PDB entry 8ESQ | electron microscopy, 2.80 A resolution | chains 1 and B of the 58 polymer chains in the assembly

Chain 1:
Molecule: 3497-nt RNA strand
From: Schizosaccharomyces pombe
Sequence (3497 nucleotides; each row starts with the number of its first residue):
     1 AUUUGACCUC AAAUCAGGUA GGACUACGCG CUGAACUUAA GCAUAUCAAU AAGCGCAGGA
    61 AAAGAAAAUA ACCAUGAUUC CCUCAGUAAC GGCGAGUGAA GCGGGAAAAG CUCAAAUUUG
   121 AAAUCUGGCA ACAUUUCUUU UGUUGUCCGA GUUGUAAUUU CAAGAAGCUG CUUUGAGUGU
   181 AGACGAUCGG UCUAAGUUCC UUGGAACAGG ACGUCAGAGA GGGUGAGAAC CCCGUCUUUG
   241 GUCGAUUGGA UAUGCCAUAU AAAGCGCUUU CGAAGAGUCG AGUUGUUUGG GAAUGCAGCU
   301 CUAAAUGGGU GGUAAAUUUC AUCUAAAGCU AAAUAUUGGC GAGAGACCGA UAGCGAACAA
   361 GUAGAGUGAU CGAAAGAUGA AAAGAACUUU GAAAAGAGAG UUAAAUAGUA CGUGAAAUUG
   421 CUGAAAGGGA AGCAUUGGAA AUCAGUCUUA CCUGGGUGAG AUCAGUAGUC UCUUCGCGAG
   481 ACUAUGCACU CUGAACCUGU GGUAGGUCAG CAUCAGUUUU CGGGGGCGGA AAAAGAAUAA
   541 GGGAAGGUGG CUUUCCGGGU UCUGCCUGGG GAGUGUUUAU AGCCCUUGUU GUAAUACGUC
   601 CACUGGGGAC UGAGGACUGC GGCUUCGUGC CAAGGAUGCU GACAUAAUGG UUUUCAAUGG
   661 CCCGUCUUGA AACACGGACC AAGGAGUCUA GCAUCUAUGC GAGUGUUUGG GUGAUGAAAA
   721 CCCAUCCGCG AAAUGAAAGU GAAUGCAGGU GGGAACGCCC UUGUGGCGUG CACCAUCGAC
   781 CGACCCGGAA GUUUGUCAAU GGAAGGGUUU GAGUAAGAGC AUAGCUGUUG GGACCCGAAA
   841 GAUGGUGAAC UAUGCCUGAA UAGGGUGAAG CCAGAGGAAA CUCUGGUGGA GGCUCGUAGA
   901 GAUUCUGACG UGCAAAUCGA UCUUCAAAUU UGGGUAUAGG GGCGAAAGAC UAAUCGAACC
   961 AUCUAGUAGC UGGUUCCUGC CGAAGUUUCC CUCAGGAUAG CAGAAACUCA GAUCAGUUUU
  1021 AUGAGGUAAA GCGAAUGAUU AGAGGUCUUG GGGAAGGAAU UUCCUCAACC UAUUCUCAAA
  1081 CUUUAAAUAU GUAAGACGCC CUUGUCGCUU AAUUGGACGU GGGCCAUCGA AUGAGAGUUU
  1141 CUAGUGGGCC AUUUUUGGUA AGCAGAACUG GCGAUGCGGG AUGAACCGAA CGUGAGGUUA
  1201 AGGUGCCGGA AUGUACGCUC AUCAGACACC AGAAAAGGUG UUAGUUCAUC UAGACAGCAG
  1261 GACGGUGGCC AUGGAAGUCG GAAUCCGCUA AGGAGUGUGU AACAACUCAC CUGCCGAAUG
  1321 AACUAGCCCU GAAAAUGGAU GGCGCUUAAG CGUACUACCC AUACCUCACC GUCUGGGUUA
  1381 GCUUUGAGAA GCUCAGACGA GUAGGCAGGC GUGGAGGUUU GUGACGAAGC CUUGGGCGUG
  1441 AGCCUGGGUC GAACAGCCUC UAGUGCAGAU CUUGGUGGAA GUAGCAAAUA UUCAAAUGAG
  1501 AACUUUGAAG ACUGAAGUGG GGAAAGGUUC CAUGUGAACA GCAGUUGGAC AUGGGUUAGU
  1561 CGAUCCUAAG AGAUAGGGAA GCUCCGUAUG AAAGUUGCAC GAUUUUUCGU GCCUCCUAUC
  1621 GAAAGGGAAU CCGGUUAAUA UUCCGGAACC AGAAGGUGGA AUCAACACGG CAACGUAAAU
  1681 GAAGUUGGAG ACGUCGGCGG GAGCCCUGGG AAGAGUUCUC UUUUCUUUUU AACAAACCAU
  1741 UGAACCACCC UGAAAUCGGU UUAUCCGGAG CUAGGGUAUG GUGUUUGGAA GAGUUCAGCG
  1801 CCUCAUGCUG AAUCCGGUGC GCUCUCGACG GCCCUUGAAA AUCCAACGGA AGAAUGGACC
  1861 UUCGGGUCCU UGUUUUCACA UCUGGUCGUA CUCAUAACCG CAGCAGGUCU CCAAGGUGAA
  1921 CAGCCUCUAG UUGAUAGAAC AAUGUAGAUA AGGGAAGUCG GCAAAAUGGA UCCGUAACUU
  1981 CGGGAUAAGG AUUGGCUCUA AGGGUUGGGU ACGUUGGGCC UUGGAACCUG AACGGUUGCU
  2041 GGACUGAGCG UGGACCGAUG UCUUUUCUCG CCUUUCGGGG UGAGAAGGGA UGUUGGACCU
  2101 GCUUGGACCU UGGCGGCCGG GAAGUCCUUG GUCGGGCUUU UCUCCUUCUC GGGGAUUAUG
  2161 CUCUUACUGG CGUACGUUUA ACAACCAACU UAGAACUGGU ACGGACAAGG GGAAUCUGAC
  2221 UGUCUAAUUA AAACAUAGCA UUGCGAUGGC CAGAAAGUGG UGUUGACGCA AUGUGAUUUC
  2281 UGCCCAGUGC UCUGAAUGUC AAAGUGAAGA AAUUCAACCA AGCGCGGGUA AACGGCGGGA
  2341 GUAACUAUGA CUCUCUUAAG GUAGCCAAAU GCCUCGUCAU CUAACUAGUG ACGCGCAUGA
  2401 AUGGAUUAAC GAGAUUCCCA CUGUCCCUAU CUACUAUCUA GCGAAACCAC AGCCUGGGGA
  2461 ACGGGCCAGG CAAAAUCAGC GGGGAAAGAA GACCCUGUUG AGCUUGACUC UAGUUUGACA
  2521 UUGUGAAGAG ACAUAGAGGG UGUAGGAUAA GUGGGAGUAU GUUUCGGCAU ACGCCGGUGA
  2581 AAUACCACUA CCUUUAUCGU UUCUUUACUU AAUCAAUGAA GCGGAAUUGG GAUUUAUUUC
  2641 CCAUAUUCUA GCGUUAAAGU UUCUUCGCGA ACUGAUCCGC GUUGAUGACA UUGUCAGGUG
  2701 GGGAGUUUGG CUGGGGCGGC ACAUCUGUUA AAAGAUAACG CAGGUGUCCU AAGGGGGACU
  2761 CAUCGAGAAC AGAAAUCUCG AGUAGAAUAA AAGGGUAAAA GUCCCCUUGA UUUUGAUUUU
  2821 CAGUGUGAAU ACAAACCAUG AAAGUGUGGC CUAUCGAUCC UUUGUUCCCU CGAAAUUUGA
  2881 GGACAGAGGU GCCAGAAAAG UUACCACAGG GAUAACUGGC UUGUGGCAGC CAAGCGUUCA
  2941 UAGCGACGUU GCUUUUUGAU UCUUCGAUGU CGGCUCUUCC UAUCAUACCG AAGCAGAAUU
  3001 CGGUAAGCGU UGGAUUGUUC ACCCACUAAU AGGGAACGUG AGCUGGGUUU AGACCGUCGU
  3061 GAGACAGGUU AGUUUUACCC UACUGAUGAA GUGUCGUCGC AAUGGUAAUU CAACUUAGUA
  3121 CGAGAGGAAC CGUUGAUUCA GAUCAUUGGU AUUUGCGGCU GCCUGACAAG GCAAUGCCGC
  3181 GGAGCUAUCA UCUGCCGGAU AACGGCUGAA CGCCUCUAAG CCAGAAUCCG UGCCAGAAAG
  3241 CGACGAUUUU UUGGUCCGCA UGAUUUAUAU GUAUAAAAAU AGAGGUAGGA CUUGUUCCUA
  3301 CUCUCCUGUA UCGUAGAAGA UGGGCGAUGG UUGAUGAAAC GGAAGUGUUU UAUUGACUUG
  3361 UCCAUGAAAU UCCAUUGAAA UCUUGUGCGG AAUCGAAUCC AUUGCAUACG ACUUUAAUGU
  3421 GGAACGGGGU AUUGUAAGCA GUAGAGUAGC CUUGUUGUUA CGAUCUGCUG AGAUUAAGCC
  3481 UUUGUUCCCA AGAUUUG
Not modelled in the structure: 1-2, 37-47, 92-95, 288-293, 313-318, 446-505, 552-573, 625-627, 736-738, 783-812, 897-928, 991-994, 1026-1087, 1095-1129, 1228-1231, 1486-1489, 1595-1596, 1615-1617, 1740-1745, 1801-1804, 1853-1869, 1894-1908, 1918-1922, 1968-2209, 2215-2414, 2483-2492, 2522-2690, 2708-2896, 2914-2919, 2936-2942, 2954-2969, 3015-3021, 3047-3051, 3066, 3074-3078, 3249-3268, 3290-3297, 3376-3394, 3442-3464
Differences from the reference sequence: conflict C1746 (U7796 in 157310483)

Chain B:
Name: 60S ribosomal protein L3-A
From: Schizosaccharomyces pombe
UniProt: P40372 (RL3A_SCHPO); residue numbers follow UniProt; this construct covers 1-388
Amino-acid sequence (388 residues; row label = number of the first residue in the row):
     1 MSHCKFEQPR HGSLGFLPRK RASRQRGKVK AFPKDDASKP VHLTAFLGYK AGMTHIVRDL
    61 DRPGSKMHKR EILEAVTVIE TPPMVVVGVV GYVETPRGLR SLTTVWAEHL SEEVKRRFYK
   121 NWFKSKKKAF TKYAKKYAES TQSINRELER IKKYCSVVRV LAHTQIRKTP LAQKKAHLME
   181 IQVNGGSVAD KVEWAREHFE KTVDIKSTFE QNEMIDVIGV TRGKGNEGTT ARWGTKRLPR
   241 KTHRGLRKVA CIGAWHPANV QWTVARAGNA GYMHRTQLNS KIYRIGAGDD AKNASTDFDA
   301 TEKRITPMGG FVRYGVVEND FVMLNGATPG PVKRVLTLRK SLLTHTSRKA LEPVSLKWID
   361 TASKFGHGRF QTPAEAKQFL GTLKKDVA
Not modelled in the structure: 1-10, 229-264, 386-388

How chain 1 and chain B interact:
Contacting residue pairs (239; chain 1 residue first):
  A1941(1) - Asn226(B)  hydrogen bond to the sugar
  A1942(1) - Asn226(B)  sugar contact
  A1942(1) - Gly228(B)  sugar contact
  G2479(1) - Arg266(B)  base contact
  C2480(1) - Arg266(B)  hydrogen bond to the sugar
  U2978(1) - His11(B)  salt bridge to the phosphate
  U3084(1) - Arg266(B)  sugar contact
  U3084(1) - Ala267(B)  hydrogen bond to the sugar
  U3084(1) - Gly268(B)  sugar contact
  G3085(1) - Leu17(B)  phosphate contact
  G3085(1) - Pro18(B)  phosphate contact
  G3085(1) - Arg19(B)  phosphate contact
  G3085(1) - Lys20(B)  phosphate contact
  G3085(1) - Asn269(B)  hydrogen bond to the sugar
  A3086(1) - Lys20(B)  phosphate contact
  A3086(1) - Arg21(B)  hydrogen bond to the phosphate
  U3087(1) - Arg21(B)  salt bridge to the phosphate
  G3096(1) - Phe118(B)  hydrogen bond to the sugar
  G3096(1) - Lys120(B)  phosphate contact
  U3097(1) - Arg117(B)  sugar contact
  U3097(1) - Phe118(B)  sugar contact
  U3097(1) - Lys120(B)  salt bridge to the phosphate
  C3098(1) - Arg26(B)  salt bridge to the phosphate
  C3098(1) - Leu161(B)  sugar contact
  C3098(1) - Leu178(B)  sugar contact
  C3098(1) - Met179(B)  phosphate contact
  C3098(1) - Glu180(B)  hydrogen bond to the sugar
  G3099(1) - Arg26(B)  salt bridge to the phosphate
  G3099(1) - Tyr92(B)  hydrogen bond to the sugar
  G3099(1) - Arg159(B)  hydrogen bond to the phosphate
  G3099(1) - Met179(B)  phosphate contact
  G3099(1) - Glu180(B)  phosphate contact
  C3100(1) - Lys28(B)  salt bridge to the phosphate
  C3100(1) - Leu99(B)  hydrogen bond to the sugar
  C3100(1) - Arg159(B)  salt bridge to the phosphate
  A3101(1) - Arg97(B)  sugar contact
  A3101(1) - Gly98(B)  sugar contact
  A3101(1) - Leu99(B)  hydrogen bond to the phosphate
  G3105(1) - Leu14(B)  hydrogen bond to the sugar
  G3105(1) - Gly15(B)  hydrogen bond to the base
  U3106(1) - Leu14(B)  sugar contact
  U3106(1) - Gly15(B)  sugar contact
  A3107(1) - Ser13(B)  hydrogen bond to the base
  G3132(1) - Arg348(B)  hydrogen bond to the phosphate
  U3133(1) - Pro63(B)  hydrogen bond to the sugar
  U3133(1) - Gly64(B)  sugar contact
  U3133(1) - Arg348(B)  salt bridge to the phosphate
  U3134(1) - Arg62(B)  phosphate contact
  U3134(1) - Pro63(B)  sugar contact
  U3134(1) - Gly64(B)  sugar contact
  U3134(1) - Ser65(B)  hydrogen bond to the phosphate
  U3134(1) - Lys66(B)  sugar contact
  U3134(1) - Arg348(B)  phosphate contact
  G3135(1) - Arg62(B)  salt bridge to the phosphate
  G3135(1) - Ser65(B)  hydrogen bond to the phosphate
  A3140(1) - His11(B)  phosphate contact
  A3140(1) - Gly12(B)  phosphate contact
  A3140(1) - Ser13(B)  hydrogen bond to the phosphate
  G3141(1) - Gly12(B)  phosphate contact
  G3141(1) - Ser13(B)  phosphate contact
  G3141(1) - Phe16(B)  sugar contact
  G3141(1) - Arg275(B)  hydrogen bond to the phosphate
  G3141(1) - Gln277(B)  hydrogen bond to the base
  A3142(1) - Thr221(B)  phosphate contact
  A3142(1) - Met273(B)  phosphate contact
  A3142(1) - Arg275(B)  salt bridge to the phosphate
  A3142(1) - Pro329(B)  sugar contact
  U3143(1) - Lys50(B)  hydrogen bond to the phosphate
  U3143(1) - Met53(B)  sugar contact
  U3143(1) - Thr221(B)  phosphate contact
  U3143(1) - Arg222(B)  hydrogen bond to the phosphate
  U3143(1) - Ala327(B)  sugar contact
  U3143(1) - Thr328(B)  sugar contact
  U3143(1) - Gly330(B)  hydrogen bond to the phosphate
  C3144(1) - Lys50(B)  salt bridge to the phosphate
  C3144(1) - Met53(B)  sugar contact
  C3144(1) - Arg222(B)  salt bridge to the phosphate
  C3144(1) - Pro331(B)  phosphate contact
  A3145(1) - Met53(B)  sugar contact
  A3145(1) - Thr54(B)  sugar contact
  A3145(1) - His55(B)  hydrogen bond to the sugar
  A3145(1) - Ala75(B)  base contact
  A3145(1) - Lys364(B)  phosphate contact
  U3146(1) - His55(B)  sugar contact
  U3146(1) - Lys364(B)  phosphate contact
  G3182(1) - Phe365(B)  sugar contact
  G3182(1) - Gly366(B)  hydrogen bond to the phosphate
  G3182(1) - His367(B)  salt bridge to the phosphate
  A3183(1) - Arg313(B)  phosphate contact
  A3183(1) - Lys364(B)  phosphate contact
  A3183(1) - Phe365(B)  phosphate contact
  A3183(1) - Gly366(B)  hydrogen bond to the phosphate
  G3184(1) - Arg313(B)  salt bridge to the phosphate
  C3185(1) - Arg222(B)  salt bridge to the phosphate
  U3186(1) - Arg222(B)  salt bridge to the phosphate
  U3186(1) - Lys224(B)  salt bridge to the phosphate
  C3192(1) - Asn325(B)  sugar contact
  C3192(1) - Gly326(B)  sugar contact
  C3192(1) - Ala327(B)  sugar contact
  U3193(1) - Gln277(B)  sugar contact
  U3193(1) - Leu278(B)  hydrogen bond to the sugar
  U3193(1) - Asn279(B)  sugar contact
  U3193(1) - Lys349(B)  salt bridge to the phosphate
  G3194(1) - Asn279(B)  hydrogen bond to the phosphate
  C3195(1) - Leu278(B)  base contact
  C3195(1) - Leu343(B)  base contact
  C3196(1) - Leu343(B)  sugar contact
  G3232(1) - Ala31(B)  sugar contact
  G3232(1) - Arg339(B)  phosphate contact
  G3232(1) - Leu342(B)  phosphate contact
  C3233(1) - Phe16(B)  sugar contact
  C3233(1) - Ala31(B)  phosphate contact
  C3233(1) - Thr276(B)  phosphate contact
  C3233(1) - Arg339(B)  salt bridge to the phosphate
  C3234(1) - Gly15(B)  sugar contact
  C3234(1) - Phe16(B)  sugar contact
  C3234(1) - Pro18(B)  sugar contact
  C3234(1) - Lys30(B)  salt bridge to the phosphate
  C3234(1) - His274(B)  salt bridge to the phosphate
  C3234(1) - Arg275(B)  phosphate contact
  C3234(1) - Thr276(B)  hydrogen bond to the phosphate
  A3235(1) - Pro18(B)  sugar contact
  A3235(1) - Lys20(B)  hydrogen bond to the phosphate
  A3235(1) - Arg24(B)  salt bridge to the phosphate
  A3235(1) - Lys30(B)  salt bridge to the phosphate
  A3235(1) - His274(B)  phosphate contact
  G3236(1) - Lys20(B)  salt bridge to the phosphate
  G3236(1) - Ser23(B)  hydrogen bond to the phosphate
  G3242(1) - Arg100(B)  sugar contact
  G3242(1) - Ser101(B)  hydrogen bond to the sugar
  A3243(1) - Arg100(B)  salt bridge to the phosphate
  A3243(1) - Ser101(B)  hydrogen bond to the sugar
  A3243(1) - Leu102(B)  sugar contact
  A3243(1) - Thr103(B)  sugar contact
  A3243(1) - Thr104(B)  hydrogen bond to the sugar
  C3244(1) - Thr104(B)  sugar contact
  C3244(1) - Trp106(B)  hydrogen bond to the sugar
  G3245(1) - Ala129(B)  sugar contact
  G3245(1) - Phe130(B)  hydrogen bond to the sugar
  G3245(1) - Tyr133(B)  phosphate contact
  A3246(1) - Lys128(B)  sugar contact
  A3246(1) - Phe130(B)  phosphate contact
  A3246(1) - Thr131(B)  phosphate contact
  A3246(1) - Lys132(B)  hydrogen bond to the phosphate
  A3246(1) - Tyr133(B)  hydrogen bond to the phosphate
  U3247(1) - Lys128(B)  phosphate contact
  U3247(1) - Lys132(B)  salt bridge to the phosphate
  G3341(1) - Lys153(B)  salt bridge to the phosphate
  G3341(1) - Tyr154(B)  phosphate contact
  G3342(1) - Val93(B)  sugar contact
  G3342(1) - Arg100(B)  base contact
  G3342(1) - Leu102(B)  base contact
  G3342(1) - Arg150(B)  base contact
  G3342(1) - Tyr154(B)  hydrogen bond to the phosphate
  A3343(1) - Val93(B)  phosphate contact
  A3343(1) - Glu94(B)  sugar contact
  A3343(1) - Thr95(B)  sugar contact
  A3343(1) - Pro96(B)  base contact
  A3344(1) - Thr95(B)  phosphate contact
  A3344(1) - Arg97(B)  salt bridge to the phosphate
  A3344(1) - Arg100(B)  salt bridge to the phosphate
  G3345(1) - Arg150(B)  hydrogen bond to the base
  G3395(1) - Lys126(B)  salt bridge to the phosphate
  G3395(1) - Lys128(B)  phosphate contact
  A3396(1) - Tyr119(B)  hydrogen bond to the phosphate
  A3396(1) - Ser125(B)  phosphate contact
  A3396(1) - Lys126(B)  hydrogen bond to the phosphate
  A3396(1) - Lys127(B)  phosphate contact
  A3396(1) - Lys128(B)  phosphate contact
  A3397(1) - Tyr119(B)  phosphate contact
  A3397(1) - Lys120(B)  hydrogen bond to the phosphate
  A3397(1) - Asn121(B)  hydrogen bond to the phosphate
  U3398(1) - Lys120(B)  phosphate contact
  U3398(1) - Asn121(B)  phosphate contact
  U3398(1) - Lys124(B)  hydrogen bond to the base
  C3405(1) - Gln25(B)  hydrogen bond to the base
  C3405(1) - Gln173(B)  hydrogen bond to the base
  C3405(1) - Arg313(B)  phosphate contact
  C3405(1) - Lys333(B)  base contact
  C3405(1) - Arg334(B)  hydrogen bond to the phosphate
  A3406(1) - Arg222(B)  phosphate contact
  A3406(1) - Gly223(B)  hydrogen bond to the phosphate
  A3406(1) - Tyr272(B)  sugar contact
  A3406(1) - Arg334(B)  salt bridge to the phosphate
  U3407(1) - Arg21(B)  sugar contact
  U3407(1) - Gly223(B)  phosphate contact
  U3407(1) - Gly225(B)  hydrogen bond to the phosphate
  U3407(1) - Asn269(B)  phosphate contact
  A3408(1) - Asn226(B)  phosphate contact
  C3409(1) - Arg21(B)  base contact
  G3410(1) - Arg21(B)  hydrogen bond to the base
  A3411(1) - Arg21(B)  hydrogen bond to the base
  C3412(1) - Tyr272(B)  sugar contact
  U3413(1) - Gln25(B)  sugar contact
  U3413(1) - Gln173(B)  sugar contact
  U3414(1) - Arg117(B)  salt bridge to the phosphate
  U3414(1) - Gln173(B)  hydrogen bond to the phosphate
  U3414(1) - Lys174(B)  phosphate contact
  U3414(1) - Lys175(B)  phosphate contact
  U3415(1) - Arg116(B)  salt bridge to the phosphate
  U3415(1) - Ala172(B)  sugar contact
  U3415(1) - Lys174(B)  hydrogen bond to the phosphate
  U3415(1) - Lys175(B)  hydrogen bond to the phosphate
  A3416(1) - Arg116(B)  salt bridge to the phosphate
  A3416(1) - Asn121(B)  hydrogen bond to the base
  A3416(1) - Phe123(B)  base contact
  A3416(1) - Lys174(B)  phosphate contact
  A3417(1) - Phe123(B)  phosphate contact
  A3417(1) - Lys124(B)  base contact
  U3420(1) - Arg167(B)  hydrogen bond to the base
  G3429(1) - Gly309(B)  base contact
  G3429(1) - Lys385(B)  salt bridge to the phosphate
  U3430(1) - Met308(B)  phosphate contact
  U3430(1) - Ser363(B)  hydrogen bond to the sugar
  U3430(1) - Lys385(B)  salt bridge to the phosphate
  A3431(1) - Met308(B)  phosphate contact
  A3431(1) - Ser363(B)  hydrogen bond to the phosphate
  A3431(1) - Phe365(B)  sugar contact
  A3431(1) - Gly366(B)  sugar contact
  A3431(1) - His367(B)  phosphate contact
  U3432(1) - His367(B)  hydrogen bond to the phosphate
  U3469(1) - Lys384(B)  salt bridge to the phosphate
  G3470(1) - Leu380(B)  base contact
  G3470(1) - Gly381(B)  hydrogen bond to the base
  A3471(1) - Leu383(B)  phosphate contact
  A3471(1) - Lys384(B)  hydrogen bond to the phosphate
  G3472(1) - Lys384(B)  salt bridge to the phosphate
  A3476(1) - Phe365(B)  base contact
  G3478(1) - Arg313(B)  hydrogen bond to the sugar
  C3479(1) - Phe311(B)  sugar contact
  C3479(1) - Val312(B)  sugar contact
  C3479(1) - Arg313(B)  hydrogen bond to the sugar
  C3479(1) - Phe365(B)  sugar contact
  C3480(1) - Gly309(B)  sugar contact
  C3480(1) - Phe311(B)  sugar contact
  C3480(1) - Arg313(B)  phosphate contact
  C3480(1) - Gly315(B)  phosphate contact
  C3480(1) - Val316(B)  sugar contact
  U3481(1) - Pro170(B)  phosphate contact
Other interface residues (no listed pair), chain 1 (93 interface residues in all): C3083, G3104, U3147, U3191, C3399, U3418, A3493
Other interface residues (no listed pair), chain B (132 interface residues in all): Ala22, Arg146, Glu227, Gly310, Tyr314, Val332, Gly368, Arg369, Thr382

Overview:
The interface between chain 1 and chain B involves 93 residues on one side and 132 on the other, with 65
hydrogen bonds and 38 salt bridges. Polar contacts include G3105(1)-Gly15(B), A3107(1)-Ser13(B) and
G3141(1)-Gln277(B).
Here chain 1 is a 3497-nt RNA strand and chain B is 60S ribosomal protein L3-A, both from Schizosaccharomyces
pombe. Entry 8ESQ (Ytm1 associated nascent 60S ribosome State 2) was determined by electron microscopy,
deposited together with 8ESR, 8ETC, 8ETG, 8ETH, 8ETI, 8ETJ and 3 further entries.
